Entry 1JDI (X-ray diffraction, 2.40 A resolution); this record covers chain A.

# Chain A
Molecule: L-ribulose 5 phosphate 4-epimerase
Organism: Escherichia coli
Notes: EC 5.1.3.4
UniProtKB: P08203 (ARAD_ECOLI); numbering as in UniProt (aligned over 1-231)
Sequence (231 residues; each row starts with the number of its first residue):
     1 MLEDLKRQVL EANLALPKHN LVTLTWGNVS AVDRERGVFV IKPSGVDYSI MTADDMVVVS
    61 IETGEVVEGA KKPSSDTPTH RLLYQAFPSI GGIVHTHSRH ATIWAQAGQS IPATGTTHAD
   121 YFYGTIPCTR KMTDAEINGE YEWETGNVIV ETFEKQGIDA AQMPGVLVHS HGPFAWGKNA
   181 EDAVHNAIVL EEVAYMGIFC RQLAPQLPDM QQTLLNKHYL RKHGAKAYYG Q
Disordered / not traced: 224-231
Metal / ion sites: Zn2+: H95, H97, H171
Curated features (UniProtKB/Swiss-Prot):
  - active site (Proton donor/acceptor): D120, Y229
  - binding site (substrate): G27, N28, S44, G45, S74, S75
  - binding site (Zn(2+)): D76, H95, H97, H171
  - mutagenesis: N28 (N28A: Strong decrease of the affinity for L-ribulose 5-phosphate (LRu5P)), K42 (K42M: Strong decrease of the affinity for L-ribulose 5-phosphate (LRu5P)), D76 (D76N: Mutant shows a strong decrease of the catalytic efficiency, but it retains considerable epimerase activity. The affinity for L-ribulose 5-phosphate (LRu5P) is relatively unaffected), H95 (H95N: Mutant shows a strong decrease of the catalytic efficiency and a reduced affinity for Zn(2+)), H97 (H97N: Mutant shows a strong decrease of the catalytic efficiency and a reduced affinity for Zn(2+). Inhibited by glycolaldehyde phosphate), T116 (T116E/Y: Loss of the epimerase activity due to an increased steric bulk introduced by the mutation which causes a conformational change that is incompatible with catalysis), D120 (D120N: Loss of the epimerase activity), E142 (E142Q: Mutant shows a strong decrease of the catalytic efficiency, but it retains considerable epimerase activity. The affinity for L-ribulose 5-phosphate (LRu5P) is relatively unaffected), H218 (H218N: Mutant shows a strong decrease of the catalytic efficiency, but it retains considerable epimerase activity. The affinity for L-ribulose 5-phosphate (LRu5P) is relatively unaffected), Y229 (Y229F: Loss of the epimerase activity)

# Overview
H95, H97 and H171 coordinate Zn2+. UniProt lists active-site residues D120 and Y229, 6 substrate-binding
residues, 4 Zn2+-binding residues and 10 mutagenesis sites.
Chain A is L-ribulose 5 phosphate 4-epimerase (Escherichia coli); the structure, Crystal structure of
L-ribulose-5-phosphate 4-epimerase, was determined by X-ray diffraction, deposited together with 1K0W.
